PDB entry 7XZI | electron microscopy, 2.77 A resolution | chains B and C of the 14 polymer chains in the assembly

== Chain B ==
Name: Protein TIC 20
Organism: Chlamydomonas reinhardtii
Reference sequence: A8IZ79 (A8IZ79_CHLRE); residue numbers follow UniProt; this construct covers 1-259
Sequence (259 residues; row label = number of the first residue in the row):
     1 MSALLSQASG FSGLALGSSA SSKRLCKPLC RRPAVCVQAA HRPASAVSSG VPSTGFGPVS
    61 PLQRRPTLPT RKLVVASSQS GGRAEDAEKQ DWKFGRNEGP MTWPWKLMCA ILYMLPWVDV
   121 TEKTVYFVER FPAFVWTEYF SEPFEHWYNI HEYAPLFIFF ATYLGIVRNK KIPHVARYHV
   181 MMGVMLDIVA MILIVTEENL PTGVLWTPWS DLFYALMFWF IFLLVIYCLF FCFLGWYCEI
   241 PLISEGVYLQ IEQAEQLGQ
Unresolved in the structure: 1-93
Ligand contacts:
  - Digitonin (AJP), molecule 1: W105, M108, L112, A161, T162, G165, I166, N169, K171, I172
  - Digitonin (AJP), molecule 2: L164, G165, R168, L257, G258
  - Digitonin (AJP), molecule 3: V195, T196, N199

== Chain C ==
Name: Tic15
Organism: Chlamydomonas reinhardtii
Reference sequence: A8J1J3 (A8J1J3_CHLRE); residue numbers follow UniProt; this construct covers 1-127
Sequence (127 residues; row label = number of the first residue in the row):
     1 MDEEPPFNLA LNVYKGPASI PHASAEVFGA FFLATNTALL AHMFPGKLFG SELHVRKWDP
    61 DYLASCCNEQ GMRREALSGK KPNLWLLGGG PRLVNDSWER MWWNNLHWKR WKVPRTGPAF
   121 PQDMYWQ
Unresolved in the structure: 1-11

== Chain B / chain C interface ==
Residue-residue contacts - 42 pairs, chain B then chain C:
  R96(B) - Y14(C)
  E98(B) - Y14(C)  hydrogen bond
  E98(B) - P17(C)
  R130(B) - M124(C)
  R130(B) - Y125(C)
  R130(B) - W126(C)
  F131(B) - L39(C)
  F131(B) - M43(C)  hydrophobic
  F131(B) - F120(C)  hydrophobic
  P132(B) - A119(C)
  P132(B) - F120(C)
  H174(B) - Y14(C)
  V175(B) - I20(C)  hydrophobic
  D211(B) - W126(C)
  W219(B) - N36(C)
  W219(B) - L39(C)
  F220(B) - F32(C)  hydrophobic
  F220(B) - N36(C)
  L223(B) - F32(C)  hydrophobic
  L223(B) - T35(C)
  L224(B) - F28(C)  hydrophobic
  Y227(B) - V27(C)
  Y227(B) - F28(C)
  F231(B) - A23(C)  hydrophobic
  G235(B) - I20(C)
  W236(B) - P21(C)
  Y237(B) - G16(C)
  Y237(B) - P17(C)
  Y237(B) - I20(C)  hydrophobic
  Y237(B) - P21(C)  hydrogen bond (backbone-backbone)
  Y237(B) - H22(C)
  Y237(B) - A23(C)  hydrogen bond (backbone-backbone)
  E239(B) - A23(C)
  E239(B) - S24(C)
  I240(B) - F28(C)  hydrophobic
  P241(B) - A25(C)  hydrophobic
  P241(B) - F28(C)
  Y248(B) - V13(C)
  Y248(B) - K15(C)
  Y248(B) - H22(C)
  L249(B) - V13(C)  hydrophobic
  E252(B) - V13(C)
Also at the interface, not in a pair above, chain B (26 interface residues in all): G99, P100, F127
Also at the interface, not in a pair above, chain C (26 interface residues in all): F31, H42, P121

== In short ==
Chain B and chain C each contribute 26 residues to their interface, with 3 hydrogen bonds. Polar contacts
include E98(B)-Y14(C), Y237(B)-P21(C) and Y237(B)-A23(C). Bound to chain B: 3 copies of Digitonin.
Chain B is Protein TIC 20 and chain C is Tic15, both from Chlamydomonas reinhardtii; the structure, Cryo-EM
structure of TOC-TIC supercomplex from Chlamydomonas reinhardtii, was determined by electron microscopy (same
publication as 7XZJ).
